PDB entry 8YH0 | electron microscopy, 2.86 A resolution | chains R and A of the 5 polymer chains in the assembly

== Chain R ==
Molecule: HA tag, Adenosine receptor A3, LgBiT, eGFP chimera
From: Influenza A virus (A/Victoria/3/1975(H3N2))
UniProtKB: chimeric construct of P03435, W5QED6, A0A5P9VSM6: residues -24 to -9 from P03435 (HEMA_I75A3) positions 1-16 (UniProt number = residue number + 25); residues 2-317 from W5QED6 positions 2-317 (same numbers); residues 519-756 from A0A5P9VSM6 positions 2-239 (UniProt number = residue number - 517)
Chain sequence (794 residues; numbered -24 to 769; the number before each row is that of its first residue; numbers below 1 keep their minus sign (Met-24 is residue -24)):
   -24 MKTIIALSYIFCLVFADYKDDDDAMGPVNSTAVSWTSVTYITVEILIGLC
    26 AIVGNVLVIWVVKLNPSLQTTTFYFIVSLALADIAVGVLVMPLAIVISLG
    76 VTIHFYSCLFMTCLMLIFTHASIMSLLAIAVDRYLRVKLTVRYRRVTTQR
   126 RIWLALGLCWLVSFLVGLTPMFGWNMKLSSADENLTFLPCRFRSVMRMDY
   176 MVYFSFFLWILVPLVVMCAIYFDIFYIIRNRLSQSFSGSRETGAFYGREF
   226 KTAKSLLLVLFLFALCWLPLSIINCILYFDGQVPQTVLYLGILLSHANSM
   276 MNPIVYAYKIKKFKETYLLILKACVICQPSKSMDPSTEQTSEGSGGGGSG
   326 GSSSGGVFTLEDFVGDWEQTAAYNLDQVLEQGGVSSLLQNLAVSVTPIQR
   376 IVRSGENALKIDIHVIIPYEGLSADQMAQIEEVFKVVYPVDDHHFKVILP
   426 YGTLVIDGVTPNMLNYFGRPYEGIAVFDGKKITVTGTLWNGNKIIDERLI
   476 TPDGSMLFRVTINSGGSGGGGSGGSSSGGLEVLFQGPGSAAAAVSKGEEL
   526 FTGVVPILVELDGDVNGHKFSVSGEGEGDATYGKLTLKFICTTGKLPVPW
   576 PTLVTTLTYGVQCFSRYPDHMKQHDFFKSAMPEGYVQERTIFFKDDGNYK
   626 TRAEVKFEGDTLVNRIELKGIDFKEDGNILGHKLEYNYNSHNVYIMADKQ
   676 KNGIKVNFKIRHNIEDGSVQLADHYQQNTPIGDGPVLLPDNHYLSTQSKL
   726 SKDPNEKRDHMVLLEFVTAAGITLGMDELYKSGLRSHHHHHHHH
Unresolved in the structure: -24 to 8, 208-223, 296-769
Disulfides: Cys83-Cys165
Differences from the reference sequence: linker (-8 to 1, 318-331, 490-518); expression tag (757-769)
Small-molecule neighbours: N-ethyl-5'-carboxamido adenosine (NEC): Met90, Leu91, Thr94, His95, Ile98, Phe167, Met173, Met176, Ser180, Ile185, Trp242, Leu245, Asn249, Leu252, Leu263, Ile267, Ser270, His271
What the authors report for this chain:
  - binding site for N-ethyl-5'-carboxamido adenosine: Thr94, Trp242, Asn249, His271

== Chain A ==
Molecule: Guanine nucleotide-binding protein G(I)/G(S)/G(O) subunit gamma-2, Guanine nucleotide-binding protein G(i) subunit alpha-1
From: Homo sapiens
UniProtKB: chimeric construct of P59768, P63096: residues -78 to -8 from P59768 (GBG2_HUMAN) positions 1-71 (UniProt number = residue number + 79); residues 3-354 from P63096 positions 3-354 (same numbers)
Chain sequence (433 residues; each row starts with the number of its first residue; numbers below 1 keep their minus sign (Met-78 is residue -78)):
   -78 MASNNTASIAQARKLVEQLKMEANIDRIKVSKAAADLMAYCEAHAKEDPL
   -28 LTPVPASENPFREKKFFCAILGSAGSAGSAMCTLSAEDKAAVERSKMIDR
    22 NLREDGEKAAREVKLLLLGAGESGKSTIVKQMKIIHEAGYSEEECKQYKA
    72 VVYSNTIQSIIAIIRAMGRLKIDFGDSARADDARQLFVLAGAAEEGFMTA
   122 ELAGVIKRLWKDSGVQACFNRSREYQLNDSAAYYLNDLDRIAQPNYIPTQ
   172 QDVLRTRVKTTGIVETHFTFKDLHFKMFDVGGQRSERKKWIHCFEGVTAI
   222 IFCVALSDYDLVLAEDEEMNRMHESMKLFDSICNNKWFTDTSIILFLNKK
   272 DLFEEKIKKSPLTICYPEYAGSNTYEEAAAYIQCQFEDLNKRKDTKEIYT
   322 HFTCATDTKNVQFVFDAVTDVIIKNNLKDCGLF
Unresolved in the structure: -78 to 3, 55-182, 229-240
Differences from the reference sequence: linker (-7 to 2)
Curated features (UniProtKB/Swiss-Prot):
  - modified residue: Ala-77 (N-acetylalanine), Cys-11 (Cysteine methyl ester), Arg178 (ADP-ribosylarginine), Gln204 (Deamidated glutamine), Cys351 (ADP-ribosylcysteine)
  - lipidation: Cys-11 (S-geranylgeranyl cysteine), Cys3 (S-palmitoyl cysteine)
  - region: Lys35 to Thr48 (G1 motif), Asp173 to Thr181 (G2 motif), Phe196 to Arg205 (G3 motif), Ile265 to Asp272 (G4 motif), Thr324 to Thr329 (G5 motif)
  - binding site (GTP): Glu43 to Thr48, Ser151, Leu175 to Thr181, Asp200 to Gln204, Asn269 to Asp272, Ala326
  - binding site (Mg(2+)): Ser47, Thr181

== How chain R and chain A interact ==
Pairs across the interface (30):
  Thr45(R) - Asp350(A)
  Thr47(R) - Asp350(A)
  Thr47(R) - Cys351(A)
  Arg108(R) - Cys351(A)  hydrogen bond (side chain-backbone)
  Arg108(R) - Leu353(A)
  Arg111(R) - Asn347(A)  hydrogen bond (side chain-backbone)
  Arg111(R) - Asp350(A)  salt bridge
  Arg111(R) - Cys351(A)
  Val112(R) - Leu348(A)  hydrophobic
  Thr115(R) - Ile344(A)
  Thr115(R) - Asn347(A)
  Val116(R) - Thr340(A)
  Tyr118(R) - Asn347(A)
  Arg119(R) - Ala31(A)
  Arg119(R) - Arg32(A)  hydrogen bond (backbone-side chain)
  Arg120(R) - Asp193(A)  salt bridge
  Thr123(R) - Glu28(A)
  Thr123(R) - Arg32(A)
  Ile199(R) - Leu353(A)  hydrophobic
  Ile203(R) - Leu348(A)  hydrophobic
  Arg206(R) - Asp341(A)  salt bridge
  Arg206(R) - Ile344(A)
  Lys226(R) - Phe354(A)
  Thr227(R) - Leu353(A)  hydrogen bond (side chain-backbone)
  Leu231(R) - Leu353(A)  hydrophobic
  Lys284(R) - Gly352(A)
  Ile285(R) - Asp350(A)
  Ile285(R) - Cys351(A)
  Ile285(R) - Gly352(A)
  Lys287(R) - Asp350(A)  salt bridge
Also at the interface, not in a pair above, chain R (22 interface residues in all): Arg117, Leu207
Also at the interface, not in a pair above, chain A (17 interface residues in all): Leu194, Ile343, Lys345
From the paper, about this interface:
  - residue pairs: Arg108(R)-Cys351(A) (hydrogen bond), Thr115(R)-Ile344(A)
  - interface residues, chain R: Val116(R)

== In short ==
22 residues of chain R face 17 of chain A across their interface, with 4 hydrogen bonds and 4 salt bridges.
Polar pairs include Arg111(R)-Asp350(A), Arg120(R)-Asp193(A) and Arg206(R)-Asp341(A). The paper describes a
hydrogen bond between Arg108(R) and Cys351(A); a contact between Thr115(R) and Ile344(A). From the paper: a
binding site for N-ethyl-5'-carboxamido adenosine at Thr94(R), Trp242(R) and Asn249(R) among others; the
interface residue Val116(R).
Here chain R is HA tag, Adenosine receptor A3, LgBiT, eGFP chimera (Influenza A virus
(A/Victoria/3/1975(H3N2))) and chain A is Guanine nucleotide-binding protein G(I)/G(S)/G(O) subunit gamma-2,
Guanine nucleotide-binding protein G(i) subunit alpha-1 (Homo sapiens). Entry 8YH0 (A3R-Gi complex bound to
NECA) was determined by electron microscopy, deposited together with 8YH2, 8YH3, 8YH5 and 8YH6.
